PDB entry 8UP4 | X-ray diffraction, 1.51 A resolution | chain A

[Chain A]
Protein: Flavin-dependent monooxygenase Lsd18
Source organism: Streptomyces lasalocidi
Reference sequence: B5M9L6 (LSD18_STRLS); residues 17-488 here correspond to UniProt positions 1-472 (UniProt number = residue number - 16)
Sequence (488 residues; row label = number of the first residue in the row):
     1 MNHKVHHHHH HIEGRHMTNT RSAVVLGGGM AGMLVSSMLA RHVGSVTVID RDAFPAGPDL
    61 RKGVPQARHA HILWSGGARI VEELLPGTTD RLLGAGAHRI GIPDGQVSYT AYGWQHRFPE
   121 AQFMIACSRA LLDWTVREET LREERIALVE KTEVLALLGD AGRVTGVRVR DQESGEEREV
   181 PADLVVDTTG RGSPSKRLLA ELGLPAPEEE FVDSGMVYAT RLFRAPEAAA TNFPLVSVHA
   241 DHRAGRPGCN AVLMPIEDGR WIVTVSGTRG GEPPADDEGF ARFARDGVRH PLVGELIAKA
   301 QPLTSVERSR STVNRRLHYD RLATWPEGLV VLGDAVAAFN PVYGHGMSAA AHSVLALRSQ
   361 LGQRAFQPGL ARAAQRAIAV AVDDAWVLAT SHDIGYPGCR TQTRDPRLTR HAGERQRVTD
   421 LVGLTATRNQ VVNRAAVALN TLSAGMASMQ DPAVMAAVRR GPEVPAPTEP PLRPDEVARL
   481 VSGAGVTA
Disordered / not traced: 1-19, 488
Sequence notes: initiating methionine (1); expression tag (2-16)
Modified positions: Lys299 (N~6~,N~6~-diethyl-L-lysine; ELY)
Ligand contacts: FAD (flavin-adenine dinucleotide): Gly27, Gly28, Gly29, Met30, Ala31, Gly32, Ile49, Asp50, Arg51, Asp52, Phe54, Arg61, Gly63, Val64, Gln66, His69, Ala70, His71, Ile72, Arg129, Val154, Thr188, Thr189, Gly190, Gly192, Pro194, Tyr218, Ser309, Ser311, Gly333, Asp334, Ala335, Pro341, Gly344, His345, Gly346, Met347, Ser348
From the paper describing this entry:
  - binding site for flavin-adenine dinucleotide: Arg51, His71
  - binding site for chloride ion: Gln66, Ser309
  - mutagenesis - T189M/S195M: increased stability (citing earlier work)
  - specificity-determining residues: Tyr218, Val252, Val342 (by similarity / conservation)
  - mutagenesis - I72A, Y218F, V252A, V342A: decreased catalytic activity

[Overview]
Bound to chain A: flavin-adenine dinucleotide. The paper reports a binding site for flavin-adenine
dinucleotide at Arg51 and His71; I72A, Y218F and V252A, among others, reduce catalytic activity; 5
substitutions were tested in all.
Chain A is Flavin-dependent monooxygenase Lsd18 (Streptomyces lasalocidi); the structure, Crystal structure of
Lsd18 (a flavin-dependent monooxygenase), was determined by X-ray diffraction (same publication as 8XTZ and
8XU7).
